Entry 8QQN (electron microscopy, 2.34 A resolution); this record covers chains PN and PO of the 24 polymer chains in the assembly.

# Chain PN (and PO)
Molecule: HK97 gp6-like/SPP1 gp15-like head-tail connector
From: Haloferax tailed virus 1
Notes: chain PO of this document is another copy of the same molecule, construct and numbering; everything in this record applies to it too
UniProtKB: A0A410N6S3 (A0A410N6S3_9CAUD); residue numbers follow UniProt; this construct covers 1-141
Sequence (141 residues; each row starts with the number of its first residue):
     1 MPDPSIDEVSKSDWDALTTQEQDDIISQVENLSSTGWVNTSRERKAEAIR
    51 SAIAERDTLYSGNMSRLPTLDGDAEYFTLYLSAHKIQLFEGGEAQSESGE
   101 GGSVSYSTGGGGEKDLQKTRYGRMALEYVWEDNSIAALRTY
Unresolved in the structure: 1
Bound ions: Mg2+ site 1: Glu127, Glu131 (shared with Asp132(PO) of chain PO); Mg2+ site 2: Asp132 (shared with 2 residues of chain PM)

# Chain PN / chain PO interface
Contacting residue pairs - 62 pairs, chain PN then chain PO:
  Gln28(PN) with Glu47(PO), hydrogen bond; Arg50(PO)
  Glu30(PN) with Arg44(PO), hydrogen bond (backbone-side chain)
  Asn31(PN) with Glu43(PO); Arg44(PO); Glu47(PO), hydrogen bond; Phe89(PO)
  Leu32(PN) with Glu47(PO); Phe89(PO)
  Ser33(PN) with Arg44(PO), hydrogen bond (backbone-side chain); Phe89(PO)
  Ser34(PN) with Arg44(PO); Phe89(PO), hydrogen bond (backbone-backbone); Glu90(PO)
  Gly36(PN) with Arg44(PO)
  Gly72(PN) with Thr58(PO); Leu59(PO)
  Asp73(PN) with Lys11(PO), salt bridge; Ala54(PO); Thr58(PO), hydrogen bond (backbone-side chain)
  Glu75(PN) with Lys11(PO), salt bridge; Arg50(PO), salt bridge
  Tyr76(PN) with Glu47(PO), hydrogen bond; Arg50(PO), hydrogen bond; Ser51(PO)
  Tyr80(PN) with Ser51(PO), hydrogen bond; Lys85(PO), hydrogen bond
  Gly102(PN) with Ser98(PO)
  Ser103(PN) with Glu97(PO); Ser98(PO), hydrogen bond (backbone-backbone)
  Val104(PN) with Ser96(PO)
  Ser105(PN) with Ala94(PO); Gln95(PO), hydrogen bond (backbone-backbone); Ser96(PO), hydrogen bond (backbone-backbone)
  Tyr106(PN) with Gly91(PO); Glu93(PO); Gln95(PO)
  Ser107(PN) with Glu93(PO), hydrogen bond (backbone-backbone); Thr108(PO); Gly109(PO); Lys118(PO)
  Thr108(PN) with Lys118(PO)
  Gly109(PN) with Lys118(PO), hydrogen bond (backbone-side chain)
  Gly110(PN) with Glu113(PO)
  Gly111(PN) with Glu113(PO)
  Arg120(PN) with Leu88(PO), hydrogen bond (side chain-backbone); Gly91(PO)
  Tyr121(PN) with Leu88(PO)
  Arg123(PN) with Glu113(PO); Asp115(PO)
  Met124(PN) with Lys85(PO); Leu88(PO), hydrophobic; Asp115(PO)
  Glu127(PN) with Leu59(PO); Tyr60(PO); Asp115(PO); Asp132(PO)
  Tyr128(PN) with Ser51(PO); Glu55(PO), hydrogen bond; Leu59(PO), hydrophobic
  Glu131(PN) with Lys114(PO), salt bridge; Asp132(PO)
Other interface residues (no listed pair), chain PN (31 interface residues in all): Asp71, Gly101
Other interface residues (no listed pair), chain PO (32 interface residues in all): Thr40, Gly92, Gly99

# Summary
Chain PN and chain PO form an interface of 31 and 32 residues respectively, with 17 hydrogen bonds and 4 salt
bridges. Among the polar pairs are Asp73(PN)-Lys11(PO), Glu75(PN)-Lys11(PO) and Glu75(PN)-Arg50(PO).
Glu127(PN) and Glu131(PN) form the Mg2+ site 1.
Both chains are HK97 gp6-like/SPP1 gp15-like head-tail connector (Haloferax tailed virus 1). Entry 8QQN
(Portal protein of full Haloferax tailed virus 1) was determined by electron microscopy together with 8QPG,
8QPQ, 8QSI, 8QSY, 9FKB, 9H4P, 9H5B and 9H7V from the same study.
